Entry 7CPQ (X-ray diffraction, 2.60 A resolution); this record covers chains A and E of the 6 polymer chains in the assembly.

== Chain A ==
Molecule: Tubulin alpha-1B chain
Organism: Bos taurus
Reference sequence: P81947 (TBA1B_BOVIN); residues 1-451 here = UniProt positions 1-451
Chain sequence (451 residues; row label = number of the first residue in the row):
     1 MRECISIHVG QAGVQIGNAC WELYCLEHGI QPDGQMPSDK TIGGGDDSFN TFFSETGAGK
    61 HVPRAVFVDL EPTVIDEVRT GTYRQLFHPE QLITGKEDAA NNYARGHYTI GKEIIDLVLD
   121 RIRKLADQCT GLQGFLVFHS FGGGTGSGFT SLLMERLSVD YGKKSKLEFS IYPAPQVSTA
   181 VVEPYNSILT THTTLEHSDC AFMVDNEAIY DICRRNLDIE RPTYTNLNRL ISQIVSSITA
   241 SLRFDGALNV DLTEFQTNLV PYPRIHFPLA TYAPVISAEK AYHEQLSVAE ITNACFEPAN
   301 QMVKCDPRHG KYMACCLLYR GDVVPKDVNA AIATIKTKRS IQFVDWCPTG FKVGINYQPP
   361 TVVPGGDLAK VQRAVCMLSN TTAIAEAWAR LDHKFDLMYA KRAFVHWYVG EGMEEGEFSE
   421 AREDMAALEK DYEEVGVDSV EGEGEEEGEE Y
Unresolved in the structure: 439-451
Bound ions: Ca2+: Asp39, Thr41, Gly44, Glu55
Residues lining bound ligands:
  - G9X ((6R)-6-[(6-chloranyl-1H-indol-3-yl)methyl]-6,7,8,9-tetrahydrobenzo[7]annulen-5-one): Thr179, Ala180, Val181
  - GTP (guanosine-5'-triphosphate): Gly10, Gln11, Ala12, Gln15, Ile16, Asp69, Asp98, Ala99, Ala100, Asn101, Ser140, Gly142, Gly143, Gly144, Thr145, Gly146, Ile171, Pro173, Val177, Ser178, Thr179, Glu183, Asn206, Ile209, Tyr224, Asn228, Ile231

== Chain E ==
Molecule: Stathmin-4
Organism: Rattus norvegicus
Reference sequence: P63043 (STMN4_RAT); residues -43 to 145 here correspond to UniProt positions 1-189 (UniProt number = residue number + 44)
Chain sequence (189 residues; numbered -43 to 145; the number before each row is that of its first residue; numbers below 1 keep their minus sign (Met-43 is residue -43)):
   -43 MTLAAYKEKM KELPLVSLFC SCFLSDPLNK SSYKYEADTV DLNWCVISDM EVIELNKCTS
    17 GQSFEVILKP PSFDGVPEFN ASLPRRRDPS LEEIQKKLEA AEERRKYQEA ELLKHLAEKR
    77 EHEREVIQKA IEENNNFIKM AKEKLAQKME SNKENREAHL AAMLERLQEK DKHAEEVRKN
   137 KELKEEASR
Unresolved in the structure: -43 to 5, 29-43, 142-145
Curated features (UniProtKB/Swiss-Prot):
  - modified residue: Ser46 (Phosphoserine)
  - lipidation (S-palmitoyl cysteine): Cys-24, Cys-22

== Interface between chain A and chain E ==
Contacting residue pairs (50):
  His107(A) with Leu54(E)
  Tyr108(A) with Leu54(E), hydrophobic; Ala57(E), hydrophobic
  Thr109(A) with Arg61(E), hydrogen bond
  Lys112(A) with Leu54(E)
  Glu155(A) with Ile50(E)
  Arg156(A) with Leu47(E)
  Val159(A) with Pro45(E)
  Asp245(A) with Cys14(E); Ser16(E)
  Ala247(A) with Asn12(E); Ser19(E)
  Leu248(A) with Ser19(E)
  Pro325(A) with Gln18(E); Phe20(E), hydrophobic
  Asn329(A) with Met6(E); Val8(E); Phe20(E); Val22(E)
  Ile332(A) with Val22(E), hydrophobic
  Lys336(A) with Leu24(E)
  Asp345(A) with Pro27(E); Ser28(E), hydrogen bond (backbone-backbone)
  Trp346(A) with Pro27(E)
  Cys347(A) with Pro27(E)
  Pro348(A) with Lys25(E)
  Thr349(A) with Ile23(E); Leu24(E), hydrogen bond (backbone-backbone); Lys25(E), hydrogen bond (backbone-backbone)
  Gly350(A) with Val22(E)
  Phe351(A) with Glu21(E); Val22(E), hydrogen bond (backbone-backbone)
  Lys352(A) with Phe20(E); Glu21(E), salt bridge
  Val353(A) with Ser19(E); Phe20(E), hydrogen bond (backbone-backbone)
  Gly354(A) with Gln18(E)
  Ile355(A) with Gly17(E); Gln18(E), hydrogen bond (backbone-backbone)
  Asn356(A) with Ser16(E)
  Tyr357(A) with Thr15(E); Ser16(E), hydrogen bond (backbone-backbone); Gly17(E); Gln18(E), hydrogen bond
  Val409(A) with Gln64(E)
  Gly410(A) with Gln64(E)
  Glu411(A) with Arg61(E), hydrogen bond (backbone-side chain)
  Gly412(A) with Ala57(E); Arg60(E), hydrogen bond (backbone-side chain)
  Glu414(A) with Arg60(E), salt bridge
Also at the interface, not in a pair above, chain A (39 interface residues in all): Leu152, Ser158, Glu196, His197, Val328, Ala333, Met413
Also at the interface, not in a pair above, chain E (31 interface residues in all): Pro26, Asp44, Ser46, Lys53, Glu55, Glu58

== In short ==
39 residues of chain A face 31 of chain E across their interface; the contacts include 11 hydrogen bonds and 2
salt bridges. Polar pairs include Lys352(A)-Glu21(E), Glu414(A)-Arg60(E) and Thr109(A)-Arg61(E). Ligands of
chain A: GTP and compound G9X. Asp39(A), Thr41(A), Gly44(A) and Glu55(A) coordinate Ca2+.
Chain A is Tubulin alpha-1B chain (Bos taurus) and chain E is Stathmin-4 (Rattus norvegicus); the structure,
crystal structure of T2R-TTL-(+)-6-Cl-JP18 complex, was determined by X-ray diffraction.
